PDB entry 4QXT | X-ray diffraction, 1.58 A resolution | chains A and Q of the 3 polymer chains in the assembly

Chain A:
Molecule: Fv fragment(mAb6D8) heavy chain
Organism: Mus musculus
Amino-acid sequence (114 residues; numbered 1 to 114; the number before each row is that of its first residue):
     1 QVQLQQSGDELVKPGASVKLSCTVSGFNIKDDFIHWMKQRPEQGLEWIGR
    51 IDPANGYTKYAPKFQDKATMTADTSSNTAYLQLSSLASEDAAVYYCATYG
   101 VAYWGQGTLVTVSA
Cystine bridges: Cys22-Cys96

Chain Q:
Molecule: Merozoite surface antigen 2
Reference sequence: Q03643 (MSA2_PLAFK); residues 14-30 here correspond to UniProt positions 33-49 (UniProt number = residue number + 19)
Amino-acid sequence (19 residues; each row starts with the number of its first residue):
    13 XNAYNMSIRRSMANEGSNX
Unresolved in the structure: 24-31
Sequence notes: acetylation (13); amidation (31)
Modified / non-standard residues: ACE (acetyl group) at position 13; NH2 (amino group) at position 31
Curated features (UniProtKB/Swiss-Prot):
  - glycosylation: Asn17 (N-linked (GlcNAc...) asparagine)
What the authors report for this chain:
  - mutagenesis - A15DEL, R22DEL: abolished binding to 6D8

Interface between chain A and chain Q:
Pairs across the interface (14; chain A residue first):
  Asp31(A) with Tyr16(Q), hydrogen bond (backbone-side chain)
  Asp32(A) with Tyr16(Q); Arg22(Q), salt bridge
  Phe33(A) with Ile20(Q), hydrophobic; Arg22(Q)
  Tyr99(A) with Asn14(Q), hydrogen bond; Tyr16(Q), hydrophobic; Ser19(Q)
  Gly100(A) with Tyr16(Q); Ser19(Q); Arg22(Q)
  Val101(A) with Ser19(Q), hydrogen bond (backbone-side chain); Ile20(Q), hydrophobic
  Ala102(A) with Ala15(Q), hydrophobic
Other interface residues (no listed pair), chain A (9 interface residues in all): Phe27, His35

Summary:
9 residues of chain A face 6 of chain Q across their interface, with 3 hydrogen bonds and 1 salt bridge. Among
the polar pairs are Asp32(A)-Arg22(Q), Asp31(A)-Tyr16(Q) and Tyr99(A)-Asn14(Q). The paper reports that A15DEL
and R22DEL of chain Q abolish binding to 6D8.
Here chain A is Fv fragment(mAb6D8) heavy chain (Mus musculus) and chain Q is Merozoite surface antigen 2.
Entry 4QXT (Crystal Structure of anti-MSP2 Fv fragment (mAb6D8)in complex with FC27-MSP2 14-30) was determined
by X-ray diffraction, deposited together with 4QY8, 4QYO and 4R3S.
